Entry 8V11 (X-ray diffraction, 3.95 A resolution); this record covers chains B and C of the 4 polymer chains in the assembly.

[Chain B]
Protein: Ipl1/Nuf2 chimera protein
Source organism: Saccharomyces cerevisiae
UniProtKB: P33895 (NUF2_YEAST); the author numbering skips numbers that UniProt does not, so the offset changes along the chain: 60-64 = UniProt 2-6; 1007-1153 = UniProt 7-153; 1407-1451 = UniProt 407-451
Sequence (227 residues; row label = number of the first residue in the row; note: 1195 numbers in that range are skipped by the numbering (no residue carries them; nothing is unmodelled there)):
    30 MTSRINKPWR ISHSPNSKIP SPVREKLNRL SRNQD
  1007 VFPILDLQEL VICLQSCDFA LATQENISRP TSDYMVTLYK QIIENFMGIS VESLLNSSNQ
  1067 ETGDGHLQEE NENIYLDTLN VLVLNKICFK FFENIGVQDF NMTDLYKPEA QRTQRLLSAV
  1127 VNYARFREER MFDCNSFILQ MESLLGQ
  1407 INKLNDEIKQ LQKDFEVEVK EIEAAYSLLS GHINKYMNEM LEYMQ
Not modelled in the structure: 30-47
Sequence notes: conflict Ala1430 (Ile430 in P33895), Ala1431 (Glu431 in P33895)
From the paper describing this entry:
  - post-translational modification sites: Ser50 (citing earlier work)

[Chain C]
Protein: Kinetochore protein SPC24
Source organism: Saccharomyces cerevisiae
UniProtKB: Q04477 (SPC24_YEAST); residue numbers follow UniProt; this construct covers 1-48, 162-212
Sequence (99 residues; numbered 1 to 212; 113 numbers in that range are skipped by the numbering (no residue carries them; nothing is unmodelled there); the number before each row is that of its first residue):
     1 MSQKDNLLDN PVEFLKEVRE SFDIQQDVDA MKRIRHDLDV IKEESEAR
   162 LKLYRSLGVI LDLENDQVLI NRKNDGNIDI LPLDNNLSDF YKTKYIWERL G
Not modelled in the structure: 1-5
Curated features (UniProtKB/Swiss-Prot):
  - modified residue: Ser2 (N-acetylserine)

[Interface between chain B and chain C]
Contacting residue pairs - 20 pairs, chain B then chain C:
  Glu1427(B) - Val12(C)
  Ile1428(B) - Pro11(C)  hydrophobic
  Ile1428(B) - Val12(C)  hydrophobic
  Ile1428(B) - Leu15(C)
  Ala1431(B) - Leu15(C)  hydrophobic
  Ala1431(B) - Arg19(C)
  Tyr1432(B) - Leu15(C)
  Leu1434(B) - Arg19(C)
  Leu1435(B) - Val18(C)  hydrophobic
  Leu1435(B) - Arg19(C)
  Leu1435(B) - Phe22(C)  hydrophobic
  His1438(B) - Phe22(C)
  His1438(B) - Ile24(C)
  Ile1439(B) - Phe22(C)  hydrophobic
  Tyr1442(B) - Ile24(C)  hydrophobic
  Tyr1442(B) - Asp27(C)  hydrogen bond
  Met1446(B) - Asp27(C)
  Met1446(B) - Met31(C)
  Tyr1449(B) - Met31(C)  hydrophobic
  Tyr1449(B) - Arg35(C)  hydrogen bond (backbone-side chain)
Interface residues without a listed pair, chain B (12 interface residues in all): Glu1445
Interface residues without a listed pair, chain C (12 interface residues in all): Asp23, Val28

[In short]
The chain B/chain C interface involves 12 residues from each chain; the contacts include 2 hydrogen bonds.
Polar contacts include Tyr1442(B)-Asp27(C) and Tyr1449(B)-Arg35(C). From the paper: a modification site at
Ser50(B).
Chain B is Ipl1/Nuf2 chimera protein and chain C is Kinetochore protein SPC24, both from Saccharomyces
cerevisiae; the structure, Structure of a Saccharomyces cerevisiae Ipl1 peptide Bound to dwarf Ndc80 complex,
was determined by X-ray diffraction, deposited together with 8V10.
